PDB entry 7ZHD | X-ray diffraction, 1.65 A resolution | chain A

Chain A:
Protein: Transcription activator effector binding
Source organism: Ruminiclostridium cellulolyticum
UniProt: B8I0Z6 (B8I0Z6_RUMCH); residues 1-151 here = UniProt positions 1-151
Amino-acid sequence (157 residues; numbered -5 to 151; the number before each row is that of its first residue; numbers below 1 keep their minus sign (Gly-5 is residue -5)):
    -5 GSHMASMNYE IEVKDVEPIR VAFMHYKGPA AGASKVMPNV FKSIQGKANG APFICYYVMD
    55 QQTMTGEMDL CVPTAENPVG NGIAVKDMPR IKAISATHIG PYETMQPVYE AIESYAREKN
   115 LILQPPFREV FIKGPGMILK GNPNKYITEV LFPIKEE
Disordered / not traced: -5 to 1, 151
Differences from the reference sequence: expression tag (-5 to 0)
Metal / ion sites: Zn2+ site 1: Asp9, Glu11, His19, Asp63; Zn2+ site 2: Asp54, Glu112; Na+: Glu104, Glu107
Small-molecule neighbours: Closthioamide (IQ4; N-[3-[[3-[3-[3-[3-[(4-hydroxyphenyl)carbothioylamino]propanethioylamino]propanethioylamino]propylamino]-3-sulfanylidene-propyl]amino]-3-sulfanylidene-propyl]-4-oxidanyl-benzenecarbothioamide): Ala24, Ala25, Ala27, Ser28, Met31, Pro32, Phe35, Pro46, Ile48, Tyr50, Met53, Asp54, Gln55, Met58, Tyr96, Tyr103, Glu107, Leu117, Phe121, Glu123, Phe125, Pro129, Gly130, Met131, Phe146
Reported in the primary citation:
  - binding site for Closthioamide: Ser28, Phe35, Tyr103, Glu107, Phe121, Glu123, Pro129, Phe146
  - conformationally variable residues (side-chain flip): His19 to Pro32, Tyr51 to Glu61, Gly94 to Gln100, Gly128 to Tyr140

Overview:
Bound to chain A: Closthioamide. The Zn2+ site 1 is built by Asp9, Glu11, His19 and Asp63. Asp54 and Glu112
form the Zn2+ site 2. From the paper: a binding site for Closthioamide at Ser28, Phe35 and Tyr103 among
others; conformational variability at His19, Tyr51 and Gly94 among others.
Chain A is Transcription activator effector binding (Ruminiclostridium cellulolyticum); the structure, Crystal
structure of CtaZ in complex with Closthioamide, was determined by X-ray diffraction (same publication as
7ZHE).
